Entry 3AVA (X-ray diffraction, 1.70 A resolution); this record covers chains B and X of the 4 polymer chains in the assembly.

# Chain B
Molecule: Integrase
Organism: Human immunodeficiency virus type 1
Notes: fragment: CCD domain
UniProtKB: P12497 (POL_HV1N5); residues 50-212 here correspond to UniProt positions 1197-1359 (UniProt number = residue number + 1147)
Amino-acid sequence (183 residues; each row starts with the number of its first residue):
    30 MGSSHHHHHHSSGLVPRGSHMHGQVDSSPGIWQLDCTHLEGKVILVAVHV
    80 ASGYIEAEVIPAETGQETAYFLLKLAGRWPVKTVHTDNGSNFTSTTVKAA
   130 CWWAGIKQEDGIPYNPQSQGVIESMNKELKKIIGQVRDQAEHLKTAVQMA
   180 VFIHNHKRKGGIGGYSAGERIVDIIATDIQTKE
Disordered / not traced: 30-55, 189-192, 210-212
Construct notes: expression tag (30-49); engineered mutation Ser-56 (Cys1203 in P12497), Asp-139 (Phe1286 in P12497), His-185 (Phe1332 in P12497)
Curated features (UniProtKB/Swiss-Prot):
  - binding site (Mg(2+)): Asp-64, Asp-116, Glu-152

# Chain X
Molecule: LEDGF peptide
Amino-acid sequence (8 residues; numbered 1 to 8; the number before each row is that of its first residue):
     1 ALKIDNLD
Covalently attached groups: covalent link Ala-1/Asp-8

# Chain B / chain X interface
Pairs across the interface (7; chain B residue first):
  Gln-95(B) / Asp-5(X)  hydrogen bond (side chain-backbone)
  Gln-95(B) / Asn-6(X)
  Thr-124(B) / Leu-7(X)
  Thr-125(B) / Ile-4(X)
  Thr-125(B) / Leu-7(X)
  Ala-128(B) / Ile-4(X)
  Trp-132(B) / Ile-4(X)
Other interface residues (no listed pair), chain B (6 interface residues in all): Trp-131

# Overview
The interface between chain B and chain X involves 6 residues on one side and 4 on the other, with 1 hydrogen
bond. Its one hydrogen-bonded contact is Gln-95(B)/Asp-5(X). Curated annotation (UniProt) lists 3 Mg2+-binding
residues on chain B.
Here chain B is Integrase (Human immunodeficiency virus type 1) and chain X is LEDGF peptide. Entry 3AVA
(Crystal structures of novel allosteric peptide inhibitors of HIV integrase in the LEDGF binding site) was
determined by X-ray diffraction together with 3AV9, 3AVB, 3AVC, 3AVF, 3AVG, 3AVH and 6 further entries from
the same study.
